Entry 7O0V (electron microscopy, 2.50 A resolution); this record covers chains C and ap of the 86 polymer chains in the assembly.

[Chain C]
Molecule: MULTIHEME_CYTC domain-containing protein
Organism: Gemmatimonas phototrophica
Reference sequence: A0A143BHR6 (A0A143BHR6_9BACT); residue numbers follow UniProt; this construct covers 1-354
Amino-acid sequence (354 residues; numbered 1 to 354; the number before each row is that of its first residue):
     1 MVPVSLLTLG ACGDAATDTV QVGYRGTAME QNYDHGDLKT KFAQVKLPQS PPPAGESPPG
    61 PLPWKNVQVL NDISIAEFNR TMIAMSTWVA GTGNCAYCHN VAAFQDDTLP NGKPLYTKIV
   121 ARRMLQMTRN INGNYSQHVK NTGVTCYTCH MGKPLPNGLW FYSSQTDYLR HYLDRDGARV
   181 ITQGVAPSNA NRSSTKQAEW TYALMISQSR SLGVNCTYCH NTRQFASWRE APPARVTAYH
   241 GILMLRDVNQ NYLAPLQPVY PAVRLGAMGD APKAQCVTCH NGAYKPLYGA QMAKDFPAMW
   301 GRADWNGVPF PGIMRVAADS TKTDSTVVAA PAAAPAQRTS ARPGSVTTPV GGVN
Unresolved in the structure: 1-14, 314-354
Glycans and other covalent adducts: heme c (HEC) linked to Cys95, Cys98, Cys146, Cys149, Cys216, Cys219, Cys276, Cys279; alpha-D-mannopyranose (MAN) linked to Thr108
Ion coordination: heme c Fe (4 sites), coordinated by Met82, His99, Met124, His138, His150, Met205, His220, His280
Residues lining bound ligands:
  - heme c (HEC), molecule 1: Trp64, Lys65, Asn66, Val67, Gln68, Val69, Leu70, Phe78, Met82, Ile83, Met85, Ser86, Val89, Ala90, Asn94, His99, Phe104, Gln105, Lys118, Ala121, Arg122, Leu125
  - heme c (HEC), molecule 2: Met85, Val89, Tyr97, Tyr116, Thr117, Val120, Ala121, Met124, Leu125, Met127, Thr128, Ile131, Val144, Thr145, His150, Pro154, Leu155, Pro156, Leu159, Leu253, Tyr260, Arg264, Pro272, Ala274, Thr278, Met299
  - heme c (HEC), molecule 3: Ile131, His138, Val139, Lys140, Thr142, Gly143, Val144, Tyr172, Gln208, Leu212, Tyr218, Ala234, Thr237, Ala238, Gly241, Ile242, Met244, Leu245, Gln275, His280, Tyr284, Lys285, Pro286
  - heme c (HEC), molecule 4: His171, Ala178, Arg179, Val180, Ile181, Thr201, Tyr202, Met205, Ile206, Gln208, Ser209, Leu212, Val214, Asn215, His220, Phe225, Ala226, Arg235, Ala238, Tyr239, Ile242
  - alpha-D-mannopyranose / alpha-L-rhamnopyranose / V75: Asp106, Leu109, Pro110, Asn111, Gly112

[Chain ap]
Molecule: LHC domain-containing protein
Organism: Gemmatimonas phototrophica
Reference sequence: A0A143BHS7 (A0A143BHS7_9BACT); residues 1-71 here = UniProt positions 1-71
Amino-acid sequence (71 residues; row label = number of the first residue in the row):
     1 MHRIWLMYDP RRVMVALVGF LAVLALVIHF VLLSSQRYSW IENGTLGADQ APVGASAPAA
    61 AAEMSPLPPG R
Modified / non-standard residues: Met1 (N-formylmethionine; FME)
Residues lining bound ligands:
  - bacteriochlorophyll a (BCL), molecule 1: Leu21, Ala22, Ala25, His29, Leu32, Tyr38, Trp40
  - bacteriochlorophyll a (BCL), molecule 2: Leu21, Leu24, Ala25, Ile28, His29, Leu32, Tyr38
  - menaquinone 8 (MQ8): Phe30, Leu33, Ser34
  - V7N ((2E,4E,6E,10E,12E,14E,16E,18E,20E,22Z,24E,26E,28E)-23-methanoyl-31-methoxy-2,6,10,14,19,27,31-heptamethyl-dotriaconta-2,4,6,10,12,14,16,18,20,22,24,26,28-tridecaenoic acid), molecule 1: Met1, Arg3, Ile4, Met7
  - V7N, molecule 2: Met14, Leu17, Phe20, Leu21, Leu24, Ile28, Val31
  - V7N, molecule 3: Ala25, Leu26, His29, Phe30, Trp40

[Chain C / chain ap interface]
Residue-residue contacts (37):
  Asp18(C) with Leu67(ap)
  Val20(C) with Pro68(ap); Pro69(ap); Gly70(ap)
  Gln21(C) with Gly70(ap); Arg71(ap), hydrogen bond (backbone-backbone)
  Val22(C) with Arg71(ap)
  Gly23(C) with Arg71(ap), hydrogen bond (backbone-side chain)
  Tyr24(C) with Arg71(ap)
  Tyr33(C) with Leu67(ap), hydrophobic; Pro68(ap)
  Leu38(C) with Pro66(ap); Leu67(ap), hydrophobic
  Phe42(C) with Ala59(ap); Ala60(ap), hydrophobic; Met64(ap), hydrophobic; Ser65(ap); Pro66(ap)
  Val45(C) with Met64(ap), hydrophobic
  Lys46(C) with Ala59(ap); Ala60(ap); Ala61(ap)
  Gln49(C) with Met64(ap)
  Tyr218(C) with Pro68(ap)
  Tyr284(C) with Ser65(ap), hydrogen bond (side chain-backbone); Pro66(ap); Leu67(ap), hydrogen bond (side chain-backbone); Pro68(ap); Pro69(ap)
  Leu287(C) with Met64(ap)
  Tyr288(C) with Met64(ap); Ser65(ap), hydrogen bond (backbone-backbone); Pro66(ap)
  Gly289(C) with Glu63(ap)
  Ala290(C) with Glu63(ap); Met64(ap)
  Gln291(C) with Glu63(ap), hydrogen bond (backbone-side chain)

[Summary]
19 residues of chain C face 12 of chain ap across their interface, with 6 hydrogen bonds. Polar pairs include
Gly23(C)-Arg71(ap), Tyr284(C)-Ser65(ap) and Tyr284(C)-Leu67(ap). Ligands of chain C: alpha-D-mannopyranose /
alpha-L-rhamnopyranose / V75.
Chain C is MULTIHEME_CYTC domain-containing protein and chain ap is LHC domain-containing protein, both from
Gemmatimonas phototrophica; the structure, Cryo-EM structure (model_2a) of the RC-dLH complex from
Gemmatimonas phototrophica at 2.5 A, was determined by electron microscopy together with 7O0U, 7O0W and 7O0X
from the same study.
